2O8L - chain A; structure by X-ray diffraction, 1.50 A resolution.

# Chain A
Name: V8 protease
Organism: Staphylococcus aureus
Notes: EC 3.4.21.19
UniProt: Q99V45 (SSPA_STAAM); residues 1-274 here correspond to UniProt positions 69-342 (UniProt number = residue number + 68)
Sequence (274 residues; row label = number of the first residue in the row):
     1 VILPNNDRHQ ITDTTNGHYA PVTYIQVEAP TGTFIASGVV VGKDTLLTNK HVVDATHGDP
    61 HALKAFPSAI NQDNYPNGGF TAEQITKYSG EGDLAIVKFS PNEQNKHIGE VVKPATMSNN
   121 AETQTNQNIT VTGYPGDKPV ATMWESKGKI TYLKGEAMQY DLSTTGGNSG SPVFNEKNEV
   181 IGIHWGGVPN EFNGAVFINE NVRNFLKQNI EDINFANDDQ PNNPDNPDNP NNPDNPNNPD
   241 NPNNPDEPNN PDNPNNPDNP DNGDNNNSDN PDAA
Not modelled in the structure: 217-274
Sequence notes: conflict Thr125 (Val193 in Q99V45), Asn214 (His282 in Q99V45)
Swiss-Prot annotation at these positions:
  - active site (Charge relay system): His51, Asp93, Ser169

# Overview
From UniProt: 3 active-site residues.
Chain A is V8 protease (Staphylococcus aureus); the structure, Structure of V8 protease from staphylococcus
aureus, was determined by X-ray diffraction together with 1QY6 from the same study.
